1Z8T - chains B and D of the 4 polymer chains in the assembly; structure by X-ray diffraction, 2.50 A resolution.

Chain B (and D):
Protein: Pyrrolidone-carboxylate peptidase
From: Pyrococcus furiosus
Notes: EC 3.4.19.3; chain D of this document is another copy of the same molecule, construct and numbering; everything in this record applies to it too
Reference sequence: O73944 (PCP_PYRFU); residues 1-208 here = UniProt positions 1-208
Amino-acid sequence (208 residues; row label = number of the first residue in the row):
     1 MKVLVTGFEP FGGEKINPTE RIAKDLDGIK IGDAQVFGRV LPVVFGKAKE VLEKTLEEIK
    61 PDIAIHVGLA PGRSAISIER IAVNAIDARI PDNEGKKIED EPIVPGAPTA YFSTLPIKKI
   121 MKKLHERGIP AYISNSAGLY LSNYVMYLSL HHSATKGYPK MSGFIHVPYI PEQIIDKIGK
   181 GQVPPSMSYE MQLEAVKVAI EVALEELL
Sequence notes: engineered mutation S142 (Cys in O73944), S188 (Cys in O73944), Q192 (Glu in O73944)
Swiss-Prot annotation at these positions:
  - active site: E79, H166

Chain B / chain D interface:
Contacting residue pairs (33; chain B residue first):
  S74(B) with V183(D), hydrogen bond (side chain-backbone); P184(D)
  A75(B) with V183(D), hydrophobic
  H125(B) with I175(D); I178(D)
  G128(B) with P171(D); E172(D); I175(D)
  I129(B) with I175(D)
  P130(B) with P171(D); I174(D), hydrophobic; I175(D); I178(D), hydrophobic
  A131(B) with I178(D)
  Y132(B) with I178(D), hydrophobic
  P171(B) with G128(D); P130(D); M191(D), hydrophobic
  E172(B) with G128(D)
  I174(B) with P130(D), hydrophobic
  I175(B) with H125(D); G128(D); I129(D); P130(D)
  I178(B) with H125(D); P130(D), hydrophobic; A131(D)
  V183(B) with S74(D), hydrogen bond (backbone-side chain); A75(D), hydrophobic
  P184(B) with S74(D)
  P185(B) with P185(D), hydrophobic
  S186(B) with S186(D)
  M191(B) with P171(D), hydrophobic
Also at the interface, not in a pair above, chain D (18 interface residues in all): Y132

In short:
The chain B/chain D interface involves 18 residues from each chain; the contacts include 2 hydrogen bonds. The
hydrogen-bonded pair is S74(B)-V183(D). From UniProt: active-site residues E79(B) and H166(B) on chain B.
Both chains are Pyrrolidone-carboxylate peptidase (Pyrococcus furiosus). Entry 1Z8T (Structure of Mutant
Pyrrolidone Carboxyl Peptidase (E192Q) from a Hyperthermophile, Pyrococcus furiosus) was determined by X-ray
diffraction, deposited together with 1X10, 1X12, 1Z8W and 1Z8X.
